PDB entry 2BXT | X-ray diffraction, 1.83 A resolution | chains H and L of the 3 polymer chains in the assembly

Chain H:
Protein: Alpha thrombin
From: Homo sapiens
Notes: EC 3.4.21.5; fragment: large subunit, residues 364-622
UniProt: P00734 (THRB_HUMAN); the construct lacks a stretch of the UniProt sequence and is renumbered around it, so the offset changes along the chain: 16-37 = UniProt 364-385; 38-60 = UniProt 387-409; 61-77 = UniProt 419-435; 78-97 = UniProt 437-456; 8 more segments
Amino-acid sequence (259 residues; numbered 16 to 247 plus 28 insertion-coded residues; 1 number in that range is skipped by the numbering (no residue carries it; nothing is unmodelled there); the number before each row is that of its first residue; a row labelled like 60A-60I holds insertion residues (60A, then the next letters in order)):
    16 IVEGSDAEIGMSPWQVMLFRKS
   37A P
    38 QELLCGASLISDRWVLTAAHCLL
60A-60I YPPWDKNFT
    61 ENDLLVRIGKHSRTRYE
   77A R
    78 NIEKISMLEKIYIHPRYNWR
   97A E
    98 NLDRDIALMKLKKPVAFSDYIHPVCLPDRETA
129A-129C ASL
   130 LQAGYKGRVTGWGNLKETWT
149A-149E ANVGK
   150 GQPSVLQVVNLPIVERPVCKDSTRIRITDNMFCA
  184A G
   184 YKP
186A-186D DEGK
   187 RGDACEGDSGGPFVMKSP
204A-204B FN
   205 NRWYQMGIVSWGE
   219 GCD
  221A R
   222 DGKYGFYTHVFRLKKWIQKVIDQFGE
Not modelled in the structure: 149, 149A-149D, 247
Disulfides: Cys42-Cys58, Cys168-Cys182, Cys191-Cys220
Small-molecule neighbours: C2D (6-chloro-1-(2-{[(5-chloro-1-benzothien-3-yl)methyl]amino}ethyl)-3-[(2-pyridin-2-ylethyl)amino]-1,4-dihydropyrazin-2-ol): His57, Tyr60A, Trp60D, Glu97A, Asn98, Leu99, Ile174, Asp189, Ala190, Cys191, Glu192, Ser195, Val213, Ser214, Trp215, Gly216, Glu217, Gly219, Cys220, Gly226, Phe227, Tyr228
Curated features (UniProtKB/Swiss-Prot):
  - region: Ala183 to Val200 (High affinity receptor-binding region which is also known as the TP508 peptide)
  - active site (Charge relay system): His57, Asp102, Ser195
  - glycosylation: Asn60G (N-linked (GlcNAc...) (complex) asparagine)

Chain L:
Protein: Alpha thrombin
From: Homo sapiens
Notes: EC 3.4.21.5; fragment: small subunit, residues 328-363
UniProt: P00734 (THRB_HUMAN); the construct lacks a stretch of the UniProt sequence and is renumbered around it, so the offset changes along the chain: -5 to -1 = UniProt 328-332; 1-14 = UniProt 336-349; 15-17 = UniProt 361-363
Amino-acid sequence (36 residues; row label = number of the first residue in the row; note: 1 number in that range is skipped by the numbering (no residue carries it; nothing is unmodelled there); a row labelled like 0A-0B holds insertion residues (0A, then the next letters in order); numbers below 1 keep their minus sign (Thr-5 is residue -5)):
    -5 TFGSG
 0A-0B EA
    1A D
     1 CGLRPLFEKKSLED
14A-14K KTERELLESYI
    15 DGR
Not modelled in the structure: -5 to -1, 0A, 16-17
Curated features (UniProtKB/Swiss-Prot):
  - site: Arg17 (Cleavage)

Interface between chain H and chain L:
Cross-chain cystine bridges: Cys122(H)-Cys1(L)
Pairs across the interface - 60 pairs, chain H then chain L:
  Glu23(H) with Phe7(L); Asp14(L); Lys14A(L), hydrogen bond (side chain-backbone)
  Ile24(H) with Leu6(L); Phe7(L)
  Gly25(H) with Arg4(L); Phe7(L)
  Met26(H) with Arg4(L), hydrogen bond (backbone-side chain); Phe7(L), hydrophobic; Asp14(L)
  Pro28(H) with Arg4(L)
  Trp29(H) with Gly2(L); Arg4(L)
  Ser115(H) with Pro5(L)
  Asp116(H) with Pro5(L); Leu6(L)
  His119(H) with Asp1A(L), salt bridge; Leu3(L), hydrogen bond (side chain-backbone); Pro5(L)
  Pro120(H) with Cys1(L); Gly2(L), hydrogen bond (backbone-backbone)
  Val121(H) with Cys1(L)
  Cys122(H) with Cys1(L), disulfide; Gly2(L)
  Gly133(H) with Ser14I(L)
  Tyr134(H) with Ser14I(L); Tyr14J(L), hydrophobic; Ile14K(L); Asp15(L), hydrogen bond (side chain-backbone)
  Lys135(H) with Glu14E(L), salt bridge; Leu14F(L); Ser14I(L), hydrogen bond (backbone-side chain); Tyr14J(L), hydrogen bond (backbone-side chain)
  Gly136(H) with Leu14F(L)
  Arg137(H) with Arg4(L); Asp14(L), salt bridge; Thr14B(L), hydrogen bond; Glu14C(L)
  Asn159(H) with Thr14B(L), hydrogen bond; Glu14E(L), hydrogen bond; Leu14F(L)
  Tyr184(H) with Glu14E(L), hydrogen bond
  Lys186D(H) with Glu14E(L), salt bridge
  Met201(H) with Tyr14J(L)
  Lys202(H) with Glu8(L), salt bridge; Glu14C(L), salt bridge; Tyr14J(L)
  Pro204(H) with Leu14G(L), hydrophobic
  Asn205(H) with Leu3(L); Glu8(L)
  Arg206(H) with Ala0B(L), hydrogen bond (side chain-backbone); Cys1(L), hydrogen bond (side chain-backbone); Asp1A(L); Gly2(L); Leu3(L)
  Trp207(H) with Gly2(L), hydrogen bond (backbone-backbone); Arg4(L); Glu8(L), hydrogen bond; Asp14(L); Leu14F(L), hydrophobic
Also at the interface, not in a pair above, chain H (27 interface residues in all): Tyr117

Summary:
The interface between chain H and chain L involves 27 residues on one side and 21 on the other; the contacts
include 1 disulfide bond, 15 hydrogen bonds and 6 salt bridges. Polar pairs include His119(H)-Asp1A(L),
Lys135(H)-Glu14E(L) and Arg137(H)-Asp14(L). Chain H binds compound C2D.
Here chain H is Alpha thrombin and chain L is Alpha thrombin, both from Homo sapiens. Entry 2BXT (Design and
Discovery of Novel, Potent Thrombin Inhibitors with a Solubilizing Cationic P1-P2-Linker) was determined by
X-ray diffraction together with 2BXU and 2BVX from the same study.
